PDB entry 6HDW | X-ray diffraction, 2.30 A resolution | chain A

== Chain A ==
Molecule: 2-hydroxyisobutyryl-CoA synthetase
Organism: Aquincola tertiaricarbonis
Notes: EC 6.2.1.-
Reference sequence: I3VE75 (I3VE75_9BURK); numbering as in UniProt (aligned over 1-477)
Sequence (499 residues; each row starts with the number of its first residue; numbers below 1 keep their minus sign (Met-10 is residue -10)):
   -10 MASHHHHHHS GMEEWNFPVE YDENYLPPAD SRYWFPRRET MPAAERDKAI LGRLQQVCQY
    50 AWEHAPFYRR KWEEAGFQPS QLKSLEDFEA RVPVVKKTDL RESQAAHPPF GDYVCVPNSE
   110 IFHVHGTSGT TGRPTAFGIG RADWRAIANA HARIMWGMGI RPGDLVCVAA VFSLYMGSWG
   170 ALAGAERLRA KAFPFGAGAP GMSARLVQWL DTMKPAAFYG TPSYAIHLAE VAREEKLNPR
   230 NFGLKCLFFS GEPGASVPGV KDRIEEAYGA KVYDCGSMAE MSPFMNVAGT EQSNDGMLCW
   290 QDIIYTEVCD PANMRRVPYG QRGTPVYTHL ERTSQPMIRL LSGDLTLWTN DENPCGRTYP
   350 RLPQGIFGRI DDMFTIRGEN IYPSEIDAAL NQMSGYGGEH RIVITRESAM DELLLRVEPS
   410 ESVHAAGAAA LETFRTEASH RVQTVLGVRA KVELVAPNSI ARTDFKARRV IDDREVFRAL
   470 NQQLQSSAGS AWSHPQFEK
Not modelled in the structure: -10 to -2, 119-121, 477-488
Sequence notes: initiating methionine (-10); expression tag (-9 to 0, 478-488)
Residues lining bound ligands: 2-HIB-AMP (8LE; [[(2R,3S,4R,5R)-5-(6-aminopurin-9-yl)-3,4-bis(oxidanyl)oxolan-2-yl]methoxy-oxidanyl-phosphoryl] 2-methyl-2-oxidanyl-propanoate): Tyr164, Met165, Gly166, Tyr208, Ser239, Gly240, Glu241, Pro242, Asp263, Cys264, Gly265, Ser266, Met267, Ala268, Glu269, Phe273, Met286, Ser331, Asp333, Ile355, Arg358, Lys455

== Overview ==
Bound to chain A: 2-HIB-AMP.
Chain A is 2-hydroxyisobutyryl-CoA synthetase (Aquincola tertiaricarbonis); the structure, Crystal structure
of 2-Hydroxyisobutyryl-CoA Ligase (HCL) in the postadenylation state in complex with 2-HIB-AMP, was determined
by X-ray diffraction, deposited together with 6HDX, 6HDY, 6HE0 and 6HE2.
